1OAZ - chains A and L of the 3 polymer chains in the assembly; structure by X-ray diffraction, 2.78 A resolution.

Chain A:
Molecule: Thioredoxin 1
Source organism: Escherichia coli
Notes: fragment: trx-shear3, residues 1-123
Reference sequence: P00274 (THIO_ECOLI); the construct has insertions or renumbered stretches relative to UniProt, so the offset changes along the chain: 1-34 = UniProt 1-34; 49-122 = UniProt 35-108
Amino-acid sequence (123 residues; each row starts with the number of its first residue; numbering starts at 0):
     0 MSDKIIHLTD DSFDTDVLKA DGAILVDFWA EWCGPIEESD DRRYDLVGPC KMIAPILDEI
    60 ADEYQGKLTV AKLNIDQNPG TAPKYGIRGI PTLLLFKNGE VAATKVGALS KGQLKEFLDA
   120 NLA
Not modelled in the structure: 0, 60-66

Chain L:
Molecule: Immunoglobulin E
Source organism: Mus musculus
Notes: fragment: fv region, residues 1-110
Amino-acid sequence (110 residues; each row starts with the number of its first residue):
     1 QAVVTQESAL TTSPGETVTL TCRSSTGAVT TSNYANWVQE KPDHLFTGLI GGTNNRAPGV
    61 PARFSGSLIG NKAALTITGA QTEDEAIYFC ALWYSNHLVF GGGTKLTVLT
Not modelled in the structure: 1, 110
Disulfides: Cys22-Cys90

Chain A / chain L interface:
Residue-residue contacts (12):
  Tyr43(A) - Arg56(L)
  Tyr43(A) - Ala57(L)
  Tyr43(A) - Pro58(L)
  Val46(A) - Asn55(L)
  Gly47(A) - Asn55(L)
  Pro48(A) - Asn55(L)
  Ala107(A) - Tyr34(L)
  Leu108(A) - Tyr34(L)
  Ser109(A) - Ser32(L)
  Ser109(A) - Tyr34(L)
  Gln112(A) - Ser32(L)
  Gln112(A) - Tyr34(L)

Overview:
8 residues of chain A and 6 residues of chain L are in contact.
Chain A is Thioredoxin 1 (Escherichia coli) and chain L is Immunoglobulin E (Mus musculus); the structure, IgE
Fv SPE7 complexed with a recombinant thioredoxin, was determined by X-ray diffraction, deposited together with
1OAQ, 1OAR, 1OAU, 1OAX, 1OAY and 1OCW.
